PDB entry 8EPM | electron microscopy, 3.10 A resolution | chains A and C

[Chain A]
Name: Voltage-dependent R-type calcium channel subunit alpha-1E
Organism: Homo sapiens
Reference sequence: Q15878 (CAC1E_HUMAN); residue numbers follow UniProt; this construct covers 1-2313
Amino-acid sequence (2313 residues; row label = number of the first residue in the row):
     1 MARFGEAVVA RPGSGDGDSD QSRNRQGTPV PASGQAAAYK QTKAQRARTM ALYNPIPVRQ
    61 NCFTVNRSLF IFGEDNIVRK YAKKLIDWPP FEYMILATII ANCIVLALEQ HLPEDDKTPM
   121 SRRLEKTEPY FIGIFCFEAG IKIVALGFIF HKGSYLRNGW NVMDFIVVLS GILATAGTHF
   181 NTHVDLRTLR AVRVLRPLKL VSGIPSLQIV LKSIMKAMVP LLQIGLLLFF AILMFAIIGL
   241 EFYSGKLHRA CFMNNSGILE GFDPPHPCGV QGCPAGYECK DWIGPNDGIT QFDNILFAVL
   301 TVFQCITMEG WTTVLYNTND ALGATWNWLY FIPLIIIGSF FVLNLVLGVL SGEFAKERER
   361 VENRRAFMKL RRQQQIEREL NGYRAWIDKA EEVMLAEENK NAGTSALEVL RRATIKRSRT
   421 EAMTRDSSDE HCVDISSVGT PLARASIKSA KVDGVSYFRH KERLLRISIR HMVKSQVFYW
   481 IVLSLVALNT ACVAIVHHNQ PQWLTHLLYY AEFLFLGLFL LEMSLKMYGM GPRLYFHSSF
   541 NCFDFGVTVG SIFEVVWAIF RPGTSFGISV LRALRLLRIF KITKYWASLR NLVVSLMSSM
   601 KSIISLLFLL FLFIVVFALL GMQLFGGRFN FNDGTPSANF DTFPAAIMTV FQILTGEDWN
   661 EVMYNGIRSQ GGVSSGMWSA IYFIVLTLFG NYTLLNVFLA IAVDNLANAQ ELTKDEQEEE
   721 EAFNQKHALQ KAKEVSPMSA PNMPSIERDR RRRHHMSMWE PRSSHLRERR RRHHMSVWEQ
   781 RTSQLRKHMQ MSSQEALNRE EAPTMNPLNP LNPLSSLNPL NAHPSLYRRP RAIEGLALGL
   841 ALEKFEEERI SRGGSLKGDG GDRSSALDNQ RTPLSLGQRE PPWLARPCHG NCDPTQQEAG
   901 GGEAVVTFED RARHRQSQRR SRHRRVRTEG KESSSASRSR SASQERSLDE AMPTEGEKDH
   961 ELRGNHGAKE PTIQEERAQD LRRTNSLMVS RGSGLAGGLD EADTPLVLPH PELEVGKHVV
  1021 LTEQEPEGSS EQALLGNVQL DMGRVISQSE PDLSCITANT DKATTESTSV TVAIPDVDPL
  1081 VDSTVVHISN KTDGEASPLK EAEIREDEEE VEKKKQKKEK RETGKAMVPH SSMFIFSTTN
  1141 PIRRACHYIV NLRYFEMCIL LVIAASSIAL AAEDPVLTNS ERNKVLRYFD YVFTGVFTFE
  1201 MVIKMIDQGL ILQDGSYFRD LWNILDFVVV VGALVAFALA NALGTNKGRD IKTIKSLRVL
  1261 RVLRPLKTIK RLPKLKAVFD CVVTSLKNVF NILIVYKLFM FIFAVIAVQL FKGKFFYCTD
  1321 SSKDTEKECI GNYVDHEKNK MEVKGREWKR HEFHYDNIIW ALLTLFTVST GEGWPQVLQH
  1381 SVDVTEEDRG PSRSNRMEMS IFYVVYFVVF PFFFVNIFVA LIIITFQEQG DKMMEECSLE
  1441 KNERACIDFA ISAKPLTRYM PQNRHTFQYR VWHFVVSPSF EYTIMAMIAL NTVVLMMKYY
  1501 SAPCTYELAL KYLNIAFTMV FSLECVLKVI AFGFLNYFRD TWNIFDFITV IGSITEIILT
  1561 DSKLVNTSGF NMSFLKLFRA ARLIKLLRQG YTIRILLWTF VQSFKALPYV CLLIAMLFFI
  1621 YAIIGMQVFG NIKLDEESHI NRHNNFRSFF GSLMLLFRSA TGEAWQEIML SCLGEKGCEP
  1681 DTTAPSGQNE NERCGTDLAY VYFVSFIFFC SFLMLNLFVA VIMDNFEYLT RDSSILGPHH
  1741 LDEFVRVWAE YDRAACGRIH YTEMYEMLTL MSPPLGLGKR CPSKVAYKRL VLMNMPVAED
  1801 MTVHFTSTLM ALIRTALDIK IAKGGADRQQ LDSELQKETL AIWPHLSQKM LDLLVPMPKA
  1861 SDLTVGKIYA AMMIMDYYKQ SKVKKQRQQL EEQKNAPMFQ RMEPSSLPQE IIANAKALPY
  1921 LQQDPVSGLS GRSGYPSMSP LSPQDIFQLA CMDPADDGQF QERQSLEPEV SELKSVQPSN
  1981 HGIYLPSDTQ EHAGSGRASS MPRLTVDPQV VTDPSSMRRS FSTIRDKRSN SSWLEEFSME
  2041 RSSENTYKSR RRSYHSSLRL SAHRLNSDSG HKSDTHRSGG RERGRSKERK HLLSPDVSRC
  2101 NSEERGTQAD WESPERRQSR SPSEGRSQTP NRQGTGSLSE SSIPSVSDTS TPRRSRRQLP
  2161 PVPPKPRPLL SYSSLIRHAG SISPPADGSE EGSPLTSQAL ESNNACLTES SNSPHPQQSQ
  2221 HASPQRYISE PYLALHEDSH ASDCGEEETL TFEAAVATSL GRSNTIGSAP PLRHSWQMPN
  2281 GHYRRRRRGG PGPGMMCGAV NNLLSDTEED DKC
Unresolved in the structure: 1-88, 148-157, 178-185, 357-472, 527-539, 711-1154, 1213-1220, 1242-1248, 1430-1474, 1731-2313
Disulfides: Cys251-Cys273, Cys268-Cys279, Cys1318-Cys1329, Cys1678-Cys1694
Metal / ion sites: Ca2+ site 1: Asp116 (shared with Ser261(C), Ser263(C), Thr331(C) of chain C); Ca2+ site 2: Glu309, Glu657, Glu1372
UniProt features mapped onto this chain:
  - region: Gln374 to Glu391 (Binding to the beta subunit)
  - binding site (Ca(2+)): Asp426, Ser428, Glu430, Cys432, Asp1752, Arg1758, Glu1763
  - site (Calcium ion selectivity and permeability): Glu309, Glu657, Glu1372, Glu1663
  - modified residue: Ser14 (Phosphoserine), Ser19 (Phosphoserine), Ser427 (Phosphoserine), Thr440 (Phosphothreonine), Ser736 (Phosphoserine), Ser745 (Phosphoserine), Ser793 (Phosphoserine), Ser815 (Phosphoserine), Ser855 (Phosphoserine), Ser947 (Phosphoserine), Ser1097 (Phosphoserine), Ser2094 (Phosphoserine), Ser2113 (Phosphoserine)
  - glycosylation (N-linked (GlcNAc...) asparagine): Asn254, Asn1566, Asn1571
  - natural variant: Leu228 (L228P: In DEE69), Gly348 (G348R: In DEE69), Gly352 (G352R: In DEE69), Ile603 (I603L: In DEE69), Gly690 (G690D: In DEE69), Phe698 (F698S: In DEE69), Ala700 (A700T: In DEE69), Ile701 (I701V: In DEE69), Ala702 (A702P: In DEE69; A702T: In DEE69), Arg829 to Cys2313 (deletion: In DEE69; uncertain significance), Arg1389 to Cys2313 (deletion: In DEE69; uncertain significance), Ile1422 (I1422F: In DEE69), 3 further natural variant entries in UniProt
Reported in the primary citation:
  - conformationally variable residues (side-chain flip): Tyr692, Phe698, Asp704, Asn708
  - contacts within the chain: Ser598-Asp704 (hydrogen bond), Ser599-Asp704 (hydrogen bond), Ser598-Asn708 (hydrogen bond)

[Chain C]
Name: Voltage-dependent calcium channel subunit alpha-2/delta-1
Organism: Homo sapiens
Reference sequence: P54289 (CA2D1_HUMAN); residue numbers follow UniProt; this construct covers 1-1103
Amino-acid sequence (1103 residues; numbered 1 to 1103; the number before each row is that of its first residue):
     1 MAAGCLLALT LTLFQSLLIG PSSEEPFPSA VTIKSWVDKM QEDLVTLAKT ASGVNQLVDI
    61 YEKYQDLYTV EPNNARQLVE IAARDIEKLL SNRSKALVRL ALEAEKVQAA HQWREDFASN
   121 EVVYYNAKDD LDPEKNDSEP GSQRIKPVFI EDANFGRQIS YQHAAVHIPT DIYEGSTIVL
   181 NELNWTSALD EVFKKNREED PSLLWQVFGS ATGLARYYPA SPWVDNSRTP NKIDLYDVRR
   241 RPWYIQGAAS PKDMLILVDV SGSVSGLTLK LIRTSVSEML ETLSDDDFVN VASFNSNAQD
   301 VSCFQHLVQA NVRNKKVLKD AVNNITAKGI TDYKKGFSFA FEQLLNYNVS RANCNKIIML
   361 FTDGGEERAQ EIFNKYNKDK KVRVFTFSVG QHNYDRGPIQ WMACENKGYY YEIPSIGAIR
   421 INTQEYLDVL GRPMVLAGDK AKQVQWTNVY LDALELGLVI TGTLPVFNIT GQFENKTNLK
   481 NQLILGVMGV DVSLEDIKRL TPRFTLCPNG YYFAIDPNGY VLLHPNLQPK PIGVGIPTIN
   541 LRKRRPNIQN PKSQEPVTLD FLDAELENDI KVEIRNKMID GESGEKTFRT LVKSQDERYI
   601 DKGNRTYTWT PVNGTDYSLA LVLPTYSFYY IKAKLEETIT QARYSETLKP DNFEESGYTF
   661 IAPRDYCNDL KISDNNTEFL LNFNEFIDRK TPNNPSCNAD LINRVLLDAG FTNELVQNYW
   721 SKQKNIKGVK ARFVVTDGGI TRVYPKEAGE NWQENPETYE DSFYKRSLDN DNYVFTAPYF
   781 NKSGPGAYES GIMVSKAVEI YIQGKLLKPA VVGIKIDVNS WIENFTKTSI RDPCAGPVCD
   841 CKRNSDVMDC VILDDGGFLL MANHDDYTNQ IGRFFGEIDP SLMRHLVNIS VYAFNKSYDY
   901 QSVCEPGAAP KQGAGHRSAY VPSVADILQI GWWATAAAWS ILQQFLLSLT FPRLLEAVEM
   961 EDDDFTASLS KQSCITEQTQ YFFDNDSKSF SGVLDCGNCS RIFHGEKLMN TNLIFIMVES
  1021 KGTCPCDTRL LIQAEQTSDG PNPCDMVKQP RYRKGPDVCF DNNVLEDYTD CGGVSGLNPS
  1081 LWYIIGIQFL LLWLVSGSTH RLL
Unresolved in the structure: 1-26, 131-138, 225-231, 541-552, 828-842, 910-969, 1077-1103
Disulfides: Cys303-Cys1044, Cys404-Cys1071, Cys667-Cys697, Cys904-Cys974, Cys996-Cys1026, Cys999-Cys1024
Covalently attached groups: N-acetylglucosamine (NAG) linked to Asn92, Asn184, Asn348, Asn468, Asn613, Asn781, Asn895
Metal / ion sites: Ca2+: Ser261, Ser263, Thr331 (shared with Asp116(A) of chain A)
UniProt features mapped onto this chain:
  - motif: Asp259 to Ser263 (MIDAS-like motif)
  - binding site (a divalent metal cation): Asp259, Ser261, Ser263
  - modified residue: Ser119 (Phosphoserine)
  - glycosylation (N-linked (GlcNAc...) asparagine): Asn92, Asn136, Asn184, Asn324, Asn348, Asn468, Asn475, Asn604, Asn613, Asn675, Asn781, Asn824, Asn888, Asn895, Asn985, Asn998
  - natural variant: Gly209 (G209D: In DEE110)

[Interface between chain A and chain C]
Pairs across the interface (37):
  Leu112(A) - Ser263(C)
  Leu112(A) - Tyr394(C)
  Pro113(A) - Gly262(C)
  Pro113(A) - Ser263(C)
  Pro113(A) - Ser265(C)
  Glu114(A) - Gly262(C)
  Glu114(A) - Ser265(C)
  Glu114(A) - Ala327(C)
  Glu114(A) - Lys328(C)
  Glu114(A) - Gly329(C)  hydrogen bond (backbone-backbone)
  Asp115(A) - Gly329(C)
  Asp115(A) - Ile330(C)
  Asp116(A) - Ser261(C)  hydrogen bond
  Asp116(A) - Gly262(C)  hydrogen bond (side chain-backbone)
  Asp116(A) - Ser263(C)  hydrogen bond
  Asp116(A) - Gly329(C)
  Asp116(A) - Ile330(C)
  Lys117(A) - Ile330(C)
  Arg122(A) - Ile330(C)
  Asn630(A) - Ser265(C)  hydrogen bond (side chain-backbone)
  Asn630(A) - Gly266(C)
  Phe631(A) - Gly266(C)
  Phe631(A) - Leu267(C)  hydrogen bond (backbone-backbone)
  Asn632(A) - Leu267(C)
  Asn632(A) - Lys270(C)
  Gly634(A) - Leu267(C)
  Ile1330(A) - Tyr173(C)
  Gly1331(A) - Tyr173(C)
  Asn1332(A) - Thr170(C)
  Asn1332(A) - Asp171(C)
  Val1334(A) - Asp171(C)
  Met1341(A) - Ile233(C)
  Met1341(A) - Leu235(C)  hydrophobic
  Val1343(A) - Ile233(C)  hydrophobic
  Arg1346(A) - Asp171(C)  hydrogen bond (side chain-backbone)
  Arg1393(A) - Asn393(C)
  Ser1394(A) - Asn393(C)
Also at the interface, not in a pair above, chain A (24 interface residues in all): Gln110, Pro119, Asp633, His1336
Also at the interface, not in a pair above, chain C (23 interface residues in all): Thr331, Glu366, Gln391, Ile416, Gly417

[Summary]
Chain A and chain C form an interface of 24 and 23 residues respectively, with 7 hydrogen bonds. Polar
contacts include Asp116(A)-Ser261(C), Asp116(A)-Gly262(C) and Asp116(A)-Ser263(C). From the paper:
conformational variability at Tyr692(A), Phe698(A) and Asp704(A) among others; contacts within the chain
involving Asp704(A), Ser598(A) and Ser599(A) among others.
Chain A is Voltage-dependent R-type calcium channel subunit alpha-1E and chain C is Voltage-dependent calcium
channel subunit alpha-2/delta-1, both from Homo sapiens; the structure, Human R-type voltage-gated calcium
channel Cav2.3 CH2II-deleted mutant at 3.1 Angstrom resolution, was determined by electron microscopy.
